Entry 4YHP (X-ray diffraction, 2.53 A resolution); this record covers chains A and B of the 10 polymer chains in the assembly.

== Chain A ==
Name: Fab Heavy Chain
Organism: Homo sapiens
Notes: antibody fragment or engineered binder
Sequence (229 residues; row label = number of the first residue in the row):
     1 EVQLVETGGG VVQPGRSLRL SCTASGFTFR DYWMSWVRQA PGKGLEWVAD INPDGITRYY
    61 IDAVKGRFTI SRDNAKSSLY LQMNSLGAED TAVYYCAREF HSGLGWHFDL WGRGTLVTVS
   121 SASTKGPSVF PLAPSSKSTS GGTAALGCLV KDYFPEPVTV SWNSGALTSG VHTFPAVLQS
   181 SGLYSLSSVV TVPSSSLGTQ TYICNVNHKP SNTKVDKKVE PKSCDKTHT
Unresolved in the structure: 139-141, 223-229
Cystine bridges: C22-C96, C148-C204

== Chain B ==
Name: Fab Light Chain
Organism: Homo sapiens
Notes: antibody fragment or engineered binder
Sequence (215 residues; each row starts with the number of its first residue):
     1 SYVLTQPPSV SVAPGQTARI TCGGTNIGDI SVHWYQQRPG QAPLVVVYDD SDRPSGIPER
    61 FSGSNSGNTA TLTISRVEAG DEADYYCQVW DDSINAYVFG TGTKVTVLRT VAAPSVFIFP
   121 PSDSQLKSGT ASVVCLLNNF YPREAKVQWK VDNALQSGNS QESVTEQDSK DSTYSLSSTL
   181 TLSKADYEKH KVYACEVTHQ GLSSPVTKSF NRGEC
Unresolved in the structure: 1, 214-215
Cystine bridges: C22-C87, C135-C195

== Chain A / chain B interface ==
Contacting residue pairs - 69 pairs, chain A then chain B:
  Q39(A) with Q37(B), hydrogen bond; Y86(B), hydrogen bond
  K43(A) with Y86(B)
  G44(A) with Y86(B)
  L45(A) with P43(B), hydrophobic; Y86(B), hydrophobic; F99(B)
  W47(A) with N95(B); A96(B), hydrophobic; Y97(B)
  Y59(A) with N95(B)
  Y95(A) with Q37(B); Q41(B), hydrogen bond (side chain-backbone); A42(B), hydrophobic
  E99(A) with Y97(B), hydrogen bond
  S102(A) with Y48(B); D49(B), hydrogen bond
  L104(A) with D49(B)
  G105(A) with D49(B), hydrogen bond (backbone-side chain)
  W106(A) with H33(B), hydrogen bond (backbone-side chain); Q88(B), hydrogen bond (backbone-side chain); W90(B); Y97(B)
  H107(A) with H33(B); Y35(B); V45(B); Y48(B); Q88(B)
  F108(A) with Y35(B), hydrogen bond (backbone-side chain); V45(B); Y97(B), hydrophobic; F99(B), hydrophobic
  W111(A) with Y35(B), hydrophobic; A42(B), hydrophobic; P43(B), hydrogen bond (side chain-backbone)
  G112(A) with A42(B)
  F130(A) with S122(B); Q125(B)
  P131(A) with S122(B)
  L132(A) with F119(B), hydrophobic
  A133(A) with F119(B)
  K137(A) with S209(B), hydrogen bond (side chain-backbone)
  T143(A) with F117(B)
  A145(A) with F117(B), hydrophobic; F119(B); L136(B), hydrophobic
  L146(A) with F119(B), hydrophobic
  L149(A) with S132(B)
  K151(A) with Q125(B); S132(B)
  H172(A) with N138(B), hydrogen bond; N139(B), hydrogen bond; S175(B), hydrogen bond
  F174(A) with L136(B), hydrophobic; S163(B); T165(B); S175(B); L176(B); S177(B)
  P175(A) with S163(B), hydrogen bond (backbone-side chain); V164(B)
  V177(A) with Q161(B); E162(B); S163(B)
  L178(A) with Q161(B), hydrogen bond (backbone-side chain)
  Q179(A) with Q161(B)
  V189(A) with L136(B), hydrophobic
  T191(A) with N138(B)
  K222(A) with D123(B), salt bridge
Interface residues without a listed pair, chain A (42 interface residues in all): S35, V37, E46, D50, P134, A144, S187
Interface residues without a listed pair, chain B (40 interface residues in all): S31, P120, S124, V134, D168, F210

== In short ==
The interface between chain A and chain B involves 42 residues on one side and 40 on the other, with 16
hydrogen bonds and 1 salt bridge. Polar pairs include K222(A)-D123(B), Q39(A)-Q37(B) and Q39(A)-Y86(B).
Chain A is Fab Heavy Chain and chain B is Fab Light Chain, both from Homo sapiens; the structure, Crystal
structure of 309M3-B Fab in complex with H3K9me3 peptide, was determined by X-ray diffraction (same
publication as 4YHY and 4YHZ).
